Entry 8D2S (electron microscopy, 2.90 A resolution); this record covers chains A and C of the 3 polymer chains in the assembly.

Chain A:
Protein: Sodium-dependent lysophosphatidylcholine symporter 1-B
Source organism: Danio rerio
UniProt: Q6DEJ6 (NLS1B_DANRE); residues 22-509 here = UniProt positions 22-509
Chain sequence (508 residues; row label = number of the first residue in the row):
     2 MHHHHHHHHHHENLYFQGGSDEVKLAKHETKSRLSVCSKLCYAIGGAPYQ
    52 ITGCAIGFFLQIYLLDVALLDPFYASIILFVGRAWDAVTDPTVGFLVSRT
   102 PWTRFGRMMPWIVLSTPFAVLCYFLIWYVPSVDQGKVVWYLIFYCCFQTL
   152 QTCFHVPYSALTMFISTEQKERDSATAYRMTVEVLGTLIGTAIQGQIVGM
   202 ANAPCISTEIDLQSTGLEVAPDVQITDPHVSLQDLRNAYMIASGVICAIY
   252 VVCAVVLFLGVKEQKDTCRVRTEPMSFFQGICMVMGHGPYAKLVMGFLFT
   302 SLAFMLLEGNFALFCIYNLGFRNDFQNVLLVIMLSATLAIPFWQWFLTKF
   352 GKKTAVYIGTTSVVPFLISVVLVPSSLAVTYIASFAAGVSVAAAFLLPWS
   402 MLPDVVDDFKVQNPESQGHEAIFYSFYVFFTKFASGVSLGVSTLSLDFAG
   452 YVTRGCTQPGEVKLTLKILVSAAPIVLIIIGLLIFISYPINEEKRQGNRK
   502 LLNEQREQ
Unresolved in the structure: 2-32, 508-509
Sequence notes: initiating methionine (2); expression tag (3-21); engineered mutation Gln214 (Asn in Q6DEJ6), Gln225 (Asn in Q6DEJ6), Gln509 (Asn in Q6DEJ6)
Metal / ion sites: Na+: Gln51, Glu184 (together with LysoPC(18:3(9Z,12Z,15Z)))
Ligand contacts:
  - LysoPC(18:3(9Z,12Z,15Z)) (ZGS; [(2R)-2-oxidanyl-3-[oxidanyl-[2-(trimethyl-$l4-azanyl)ethoxy]phosphoryl]oxy-propyl] (9Z,12Z,15Z)-octadeca-9,12,15-trienoate), molecule 1: Tyr50, Gln51, Phe59, Arg84, Asp87, Glu184, Phe305, Met306, Leu308, Glu309, Phe312, Ile333, Met334, Leu368, Val371, Ala384, Ala388, Val392, Phe396, Trp400, Tyr425, Tyr428, Val429, Thr432, Lys433, Ser436
  - LysoPC(18:3(9Z,12Z,15Z)) (ZGS), molecule 2: Ser160, Thr177, Arg180, Met181, Glu184, Val185, Thr188, Leu189, Met334, Ala337, Thr338, Ile341, Val392, Ala393, Phe396, Leu397, Trp400, Leu403, Glu421, Tyr425
  - LysoPC(18:3(9Z,12Z,15Z)) (ZGS), molecule 3: Asp174, Met181, Thr182, Val185, Leu335, Thr338, Leu339, Ile341, Pro342, Gln345, Leu397, Trp400, Ser401, Pro404, Val407, Glu421
What the authors report for this chain:
  - binding site for LysoPC(18:3(9Z,12Z,15Z)): Arg84, Asp87, His156, Ser160, Asp174, Arg180, Glu184, Gln345, Glu421, Lys433

Chain C:
Protein: FAB heavy chain
Source organism: Mus musculus
Notes: antibody fragment or engineered binder
Chain sequence (203 residues; numbered 1 to 203; the number before each row is that of its first residue):
     1 ASKLELSGPAEPRGSKSAQITCKAKGFPEARFWVFWLFQRAAALDWPAAN
    51 FSGGPVQFESRFQGNASLKGSQAQANAELNIGALGSSTATYRCGWKLANG
   101 GFFPSWGGANVNGAAGAKAPAVYPVEISGAGTGSVTLGCLVKGYNAKPNL
   151 TWPGASGALTFPSELNGALWNLASAVTGSGFPSATCAVGFGAATDVDKKV
   201 AAA
Disulfides: Cys22-Cys93, Cys139-Cys186

Interface between chain A and chain C:
Contacting residue pairs - 21 pairs, chain A then chain C:
  Asp72(A) - Asn99(C)
  Pro73(A) - Asn99(C)
  Thr209(A) - Lys96(C)
  Glu210(A) - Trp33(C)
  Glu210(A) - Phe35(C)
  Glu210(A) - Gln57(C)
  Glu210(A) - Lys96(C)  salt bridge
  Ile211(A) - Trp33(C)  hydrophobic
  Leu213(A) - Trp46(C)  hydrophobic
  Leu213(A) - Gln57(C)
  Leu213(A) - Phe58(C)
  Thr216(A) - Gln63(C)
  Asp448(A) - Asn99(C)
  Phe449(A) - Arg31(C)
  Gly451(A) - Ala98(C)
  Gly451(A) - Asn99(C)
  Tyr452(A) - Ala98(C)
  Tyr452(A) - Asn99(C)  hydrogen bond (backbone-side chain)
  Val453(A) - Asn99(C)
  Thr454(A) - Asn99(C)  hydrogen bond (backbone-backbone)
  Glu462(A) - Phe51(C)
Interface residues without a listed pair, chain A (15 interface residues in all): Ile207
Interface residues without a listed pair, chain C (14 interface residues in all): Ala49, Ser60, Gly100

In short:
The interface between chain A and chain C involves 15 residues on one side and 14 on the other; the contacts
include 2 hydrogen bonds and 1 salt bridge. Polar pairs include Glu210(A)-Lys96(C), Tyr452(A)-Asn99(C) and
Thr454(A)-Asn99(C). The paper reports a binding site for LysoPC(18:3(9Z,12Z,15Z)) at Arg84(A), Asp87(A) and
His156(A) among others.
Here chain A is Sodium-dependent lysophosphatidylcholine symporter 1-B (Danio rerio) and chain C is FAB heavy
chain (Mus musculus). Entry 8D2S (Zebrafish MFSD2A isoform B in inward open ligand bound conformation) was
determined by electron microscopy, deposited together with 8D2T, 8D2U, 8D2V, 8D2W and 8D2X.
